Entry 8E1M (electron microscopy, 2.90 A resolution); this record covers chains A and B of the 5 polymer chains in the assembly.

Chain A:
Name: Mitochondrial import inner membrane translocase subunit TIM17
Organism: Saccharomyces cerevisiae
UniProtKB: A0A6A5PVU8 (A0A6A5PVU8_YEASX); numbering as in UniProt (aligned over 1-158)
Sequence (158 residues; each row starts with the number of its first residue):
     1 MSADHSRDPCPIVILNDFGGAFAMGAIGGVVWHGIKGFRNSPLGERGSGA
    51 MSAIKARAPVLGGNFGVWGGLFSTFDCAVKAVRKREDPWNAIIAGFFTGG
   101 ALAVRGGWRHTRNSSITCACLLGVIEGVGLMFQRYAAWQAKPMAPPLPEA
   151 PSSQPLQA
Unresolved in the structure: 1-5, 139-158
Disulfides: C10-C77
From the paper describing this entry:
  - mutagenesis - D17N, D76N, E126Q: unchanged growth
  - mutagenesis - D17N/E126Q, F65N, D76N/E126Q: decreased growth
  - mutagenesis - D17N/E126Q, D76N/E126Q: unchanged binding to TIM23 complex

Chain B:
Name: Mitochondrial import inner membrane translocase subunit TIM23
Organism: Saccharomyces cerevisiae
UniProtKB: A0A6A5Q5E3 (A0A6A5Q5E3_YEASX); residues 1-222 here = UniProt positions 1-222
Sequence (222 residues; numbered 1 to 222; the number before each row is that of its first residue):
     1 MSWLFGDKTPTDDANAAVGGQDTTKPKELSLKQSLGFEPNINNIISGPGG
    51 MHVDTARLHPLAGLDKGVEYLDLEEEQLSSLEGSQGLIPSRGWTDDLCYG
   101 TGAVYLLGLGIGGFSGMMQGLQNIPPNSPGKLQLNTVLNHITKRGPFLGN
   151 NAGILALSYNIINSTIDALRGKHDTAGSIGAGALTGALFKSSKGLKPMGY
   201 SSAMVAAACAVWCSVKKRLLEK
Unresolved in the structure: 1-85, 221-222
Residues lining bound ligands: phosphatidylethanolamine (PTY): I88, D96, Y99, G100, A103, V104, L107, G108, I111, L148, N151, A152, L155, A156, Y159, N160, N163, S164, D167, H173, F189, S201, M204, V205, A208, C209, W212, K216

Chain A / chain B interface:
Contacting residue pairs (39):
  S6(A) - R91(B)  hydrogen bond (backbone-side chain)
  D8(A) - P89(B)
  D8(A) - R91(B)  salt bridge
  D8(A) - Y99(B)  hydrogen bond
  I12(A) - I88(B)  hydrophobic
  I12(A) - Y99(B)
  L15(A) - C98(B)
  L15(A) - Y99(B)  hydrophobic
  L15(A) - G102(B)
  L15(A) - A103(B)  hydrophobic
  N16(A) - D95(B)
  N16(A) - C98(B)
  N16(A) - Y99(B)
  F18(A) - Y105(B)  hydrophobic
  F18(A) - L106(B)  hydrophobic
  G19(A) - C98(B)
  G19(A) - T101(B)
  G19(A) - G102(B)
  G20(A) - C98(B)
  F22(A) - T101(B)
  F22(A) - Y105(B)  hydrophobic
  F22(A) - N150(B)
  F22(A) - G153(B)
  F22(A) - I154(B)
  F22(A) - L157(B)  hydrophobic
  A23(A) - L157(B)  hydrophobic
  A26(A) - I154(B)  hydrophobic
  A26(A) - L157(B)  hydrophobic
  K55(A) - S192(B)
  P59(A) - N150(B)  hydrogen bond (backbone-side chain)
  P59(A) - I154(B)  hydrophobic
  V60(A) - N150(B)
  G63(A) - Y105(B)  hydrogen bond (backbone-side chain)
  G63(A) - N150(B)
  V67(A) - Y105(B)
  R105(A) - N135(B)  hydrogen bond
  R105(A) - L138(B)
  R105(A) - N139(B)  hydrogen bond
  R105(A) - T142(B)  hydrogen bond
Also at the interface, not in a pair above, chain A (19 interface residues in all): V13, G66
Also at the interface, not in a pair above, chain B (22 interface residues in all): L97, G149

Overview:
Chain A and chain B form an interface of 19 and 22 residues respectively, with 7 hydrogen bonds and 1 salt
bridge. Polar pairs include D8(A)-R91(B), S6(A)-R91(B) and D8(A)-Y99(B). Chain B binds
phosphatidylethanolamine. The paper reports that D17N/E126Q, F65N and D76N/E126Q of chain A reduce growth;
D17N, D76N and E126Q of chain A leave growth unchanged.
Chain A is Mitochondrial import inner membrane translocase subunit TIM17 and chain B is Mitochondrial import
inner membrane translocase subunit TIM23, both from Saccharomyces cerevisiae; the structure, Cryo-EM structure
of the endogenous core TIM23 complex from S. cerevisiae, was determined by electron microscopy together with
8SCX from the same study.
